PDB entry 7TK8 | electron microscopy, 4.70 A resolution (low resolution: residue-level contacts below are approximate; hydrogen-bond / salt-bridge calls are withheld) | chains B and F of the 27 polymer chains in the assembly

# Chain B
Molecule: ATP synthase subunit alpha
Organism: Saccharomyces cerevisiae
UniProt: P07251 (ATPA_YEAST); residues 1-510 here correspond to UniProt positions 36-545 (UniProt number = residue number + 35)
Sequence (510 residues; each row starts with the number of its first residue):
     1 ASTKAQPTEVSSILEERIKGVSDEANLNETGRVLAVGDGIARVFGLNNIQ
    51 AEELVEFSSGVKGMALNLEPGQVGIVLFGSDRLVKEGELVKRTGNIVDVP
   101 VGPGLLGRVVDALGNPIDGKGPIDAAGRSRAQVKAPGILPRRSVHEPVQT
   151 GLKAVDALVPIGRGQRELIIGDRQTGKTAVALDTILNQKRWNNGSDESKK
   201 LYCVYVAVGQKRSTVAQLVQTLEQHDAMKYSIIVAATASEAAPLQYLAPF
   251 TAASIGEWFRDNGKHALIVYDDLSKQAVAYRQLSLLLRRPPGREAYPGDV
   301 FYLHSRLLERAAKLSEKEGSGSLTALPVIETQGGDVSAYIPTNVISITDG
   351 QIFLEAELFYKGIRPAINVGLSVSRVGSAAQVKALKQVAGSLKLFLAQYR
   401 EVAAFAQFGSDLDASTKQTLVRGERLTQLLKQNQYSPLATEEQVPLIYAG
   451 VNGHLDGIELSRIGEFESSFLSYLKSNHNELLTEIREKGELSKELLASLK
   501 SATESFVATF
Not modelled in the structure: 1-2, 408-409, 510
UniProt features mapped onto this chain:
  - binding site (ATP): G171 to T178
  - site: S372 (Required for activity)
  - modified residue (Phosphoserine): S22, S143

# Chain F
Molecule: ATP synthase subunit beta
Organism: Saccharomyces cerevisiae
Notes: EC 7.1.2.2
UniProt: P00830 (ATPB_YEAST); residues 1-478 here correspond to UniProt positions 34-511 (UniProt number = residue number + 33)
Sequence (478 residues; each row starts with the number of its first residue):
     1 ASAAQSTPITGKVTAVIGAIVDVHFEQSELPAILNALEIKTPQGKLVLEV
    51 AQHLGENTVRTIAMDGTEGLVRGEKVLDTGGPISVPVGRETLGRIINVIG
   101 EPIDERGPIKSKLRKPIHADPPSFAEQSTSAEILETGIKVVDLLAPYARG
   151 GKIGLFGGAGVGKTVFIQELINNIAKAHGGFSVFTGVGERTREGNDLYRE
   201 MKETGVINLEGESKVALVFGQMNEPPGARARVALTGLTIAEYFRDEEGQD
   251 VLLFIDNIFRFTQAGSEVSALLGRIPSAVGYQPTLATDMGLLQERITTTK
   301 KGSVTSVQAVYVPADDLTDPAPATTFAHLDATTVLSRGISELGIYPAVDP
   351 LDSKSRLLDAAVVGQEHYDVASKVQETLQTYKSLQDIIAILGMDELSEQD
   401 KLTVERARKIQRFLSQPFAVAEVFTGIPGKLVRLKDTVASFKAVLEGKYD
   451 NIPEHAFYMVGGIEDVVAKAEKLAAEAN
Not modelled in the structure: 1-6, 476-478
UniProt features mapped onto this chain:
  - binding site (ATP): G157 to T164
  - modified residue: T79 (Phosphothreonine), T204 (Phosphothreonine), S340 (Phosphoserine)

# Interface between chain B and chain F
Pairs across the interface - 16 pairs, chain B then chain F:
  N47(B) with R72(F)
  I49(B) with L70(F); V71(F); R72(F)
  Q50(B) with G69(F); L70(F)
  A51(B) with E68(F); G69(F); L70(F)
  L66(B) with V16(F)
  N67(B) with V16(F)
  L68(B) with A15(F); V16(F)
  E69(B) with T14(F)
  P70(B) with T14(F)
  S305(B) with M222(F)
Other interface residues (no listed pair), chain B (15 interface residues in all): R306, S337, A338, Y339, S346
Other interface residues (no listed pair), chain F (13 interface residues in all): I17, G18, A159, A314

# Summary
15 residues of chain B face 13 of chain F across their interface. From UniProt: 8 ATP-binding residues on
chain B; 8 ATP-binding residues on chain F.
Chain B is ATP synthase subunit alpha and chain F is ATP synthase subunit beta, both from Saccharomyces
cerevisiae; the structure, Yeast ATP synthase State 1catalytic(c) with 10 mM ATP backbone model, was
determined by electron microscopy together with 7TJS, 7TJT, 7TJU, 7TJV, 7TJW, 7TJX and 30 further entries from
the same study.
